Entry 4QYO (X-ray diffraction, 1.21 A resolution); this record covers chains A and Q of the 3 polymer chains in the assembly.

== Chain A ==
Name: Fv fragment(mAb6D8) heavy chain
From: Mus musculus
Chain sequence (114 residues; each row starts with the number of its first residue):
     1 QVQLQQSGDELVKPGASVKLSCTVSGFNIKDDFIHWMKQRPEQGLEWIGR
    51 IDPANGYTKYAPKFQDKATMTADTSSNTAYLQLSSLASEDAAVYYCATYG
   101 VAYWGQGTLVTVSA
Cystine bridges: Cys22-Cys96

== Chain Q ==
Name: Merozoite surface antigen 2
Reference sequence: Q03643 (MSA2_PLAFK); residues 14-22 here correspond to UniProt positions 33-41 (UniProt number = residue number + 19)
Chain sequence (11 residues; numbered 13 to 23; the number before each row is that of its first residue):
    13 XNAYNMSIRRX
Construct notes: acetylation (13); amidation (23)
Modified residues: ACE (acetyl group) at position 13; NH2 (amino group) at position 23
Swiss-Prot annotation at these positions:
  - glycosylation: Asn17 (N-linked (GlcNAc...) asparagine)
What the authors report for this chain:
  - conformationally variable residues: Asn14 to Met18
  - contacts within the chain: Tyr16-Arg22 (hydrogen bond)
  - mutagenesis - A15DEL, R22DEL: abolished binding to 6D8

== How chain A and chain Q interact ==
Residue-residue contacts (14):
  Asp31(A) with Tyr16(Q), hydrogen bond (backbone-side chain)
  Asp32(A) with Tyr16(Q); Arg22(Q), salt bridge
  Phe33(A) with Arg22(Q)
  Tyr99(A) with ACE_13(Q), hydrogen bond (side chain-backbone); Ala15(Q); Tyr16(Q); Ser19(Q)
  Gly100(A) with Tyr16(Q); Ser19(Q); Arg22(Q)
  Val101(A) with Ser19(Q), hydrogen bond (backbone-side chain); Ile20(Q), hydrophobic
  Ala102(A) with Ala15(Q), hydrophobic
Interface residues without a listed pair, chain A (9 interface residues in all): Phe27, His35
The authors on this interface:
  - pairs named by the authors: Asp31(A)-Tyr16(Q) (hydrogen bond), Asp32(A)-Arg22(Q) (salt bridge), Val101(A)-Ser19(Q) (hydrogen bond)
  - epitope / paratope residues, chain A: Asp31(A), Asp32(A), Val101(A)
  - epitope / paratope residues, chain Q: Ala15(Q), Tyr16(Q), Ser19(Q), Ile20(Q), Arg22(Q)

== In short ==
9 residues of chain A and 6 residues of chain Q are in contact; the contacts include 3 hydrogen bonds and 1
salt bridge. Polar contacts include Asp32(A)-Arg22(Q), Asp31(A)-Tyr16(Q) and Tyr99(A)-ACE_13(Q). The paper
describes hydrogen bonds between Asp31(A) and Tyr16(Q) and Val101(A) and Ser19(Q); a salt bridge between
Asp32(A) and Arg22(Q). From the paper: A15DEL and R22DEL of chain Q abolish binding to 6D8; epitope/paratope
residues Asp31(A), Asp32(A) and Ala15(Q) among others.
Here chain A is Fv fragment(mAb6D8) heavy chain (Mus musculus) and chain Q is Merozoite surface antigen 2.
Entry 4QYO (Crystal Structure of anti-MSP2 Fv fragment (mAb6D8)in complex with MSP2 14-22) was determined by
X-ray diffraction, deposited together with 4QXT, 4QY8 and 4R3S.
